Entry 4QZW (X-ray diffraction, 3.00 A resolution); this record covers chains Q and R of the 28 polymer chains in the assembly.

== Chain Q ==
Molecule: Proteasome subunit alpha type-4
Organism: Saccharomyces cerevisiae
Notes: EC 3.4.25.1
UniProt: P40303 (PSA4_YEAST); residues -1 to 252 here correspond to UniProt positions 1-254 (UniProt number = residue number + 2)
Sequence (254 residues; numbered -1 to 252; the number before each row is that of its first residue; numbers below 1 keep their minus sign (Met-1 is residue -1)):
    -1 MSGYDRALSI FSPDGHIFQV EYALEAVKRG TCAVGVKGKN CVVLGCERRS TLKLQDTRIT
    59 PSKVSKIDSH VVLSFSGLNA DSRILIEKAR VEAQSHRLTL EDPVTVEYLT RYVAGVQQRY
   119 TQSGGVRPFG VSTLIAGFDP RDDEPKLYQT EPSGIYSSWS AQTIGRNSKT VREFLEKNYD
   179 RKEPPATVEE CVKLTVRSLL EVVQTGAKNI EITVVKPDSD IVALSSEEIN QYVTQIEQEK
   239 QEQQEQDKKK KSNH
Not modelled in the structure: -1 to 0, 241-252
Swiss-Prot annotation at these positions:
  - modified residue: Thr58 (Phosphothreonine)

== Chain R ==
Molecule: Proteasome subunit alpha type-5
Organism: Saccharomyces cerevisiae
Notes: EC 3.4.25.1
UniProt: P32379 (PSA5_YEAST); residues -7 to 252 here correspond to UniProt positions 1-260 (UniProt number = residue number + 8)
Sequence (260 residues; each row starts with the number of its first residue; numbers below 1 keep their minus sign (Met-7 is residue -7)):
    -7 MFLTRSEYDR GVSTFSPEGR LFQVEYSLEA IKLGSTAIGI ATKEGVVLGV EKRATSPLLE
    53 SDSIEKIVEI DRHIGCAMSG LTADARSMIE HARTAAVTHN LYYDEDINVE SLTQSVCDLA
   113 LRFGEGASGE ERLMSRPFGV ALLIAGHDAD DGYQLFHAEP SGTFYRYNAK AIGSGSEGAQ
   173 AELLNEWHSS LTLKEAELLV LKILKQVMEE KLDENNAQLS CITKQDGFKI YDNEKTAELI
   233 KELKEKEAAE SPEEADVEMS
Not modelled in the structure: -7 to 0, 118-124, 243-252

== Interface between chain Q and chain R ==
Residue-residue contacts (65):
  Asp3(Q) - Glu117(R)
  Arg4(Q) - Asp1(R)  salt bridge
  Arg4(Q) - Glu117(R)
  Ala5(Q) - Val4(R)  hydrophobic
  Ala5(Q) - Glu117(R)  hydrogen bond (backbone-side chain)
  Ala5(Q) - Ser127(R)
  Ser7(Q) - Ser127(R)
  Ser7(Q) - Arg128(R)
  Ile8(Q) - Asp1(R)
  Ile8(Q) - Gln15(R)
  Phe9(Q) - Gln15(R)
  Phe9(Q) - Tyr18(R)  hydrophobic
  Phe9(Q) - Ser19(R)
  Phe9(Q) - Ala22(R)  hydrophobic
  Phe9(Q) - Leu73(R)  hydrophobic
  Phe9(Q) - Arg128(R)
  Phe9(Q) - Pro129(R)
  Phe9(Q) - Gly131(R)
  Ser10(Q) - Tyr18(R)
  Pro11(Q) - Tyr18(R)  hydrophobic
  Pro11(Q) - Glu21(R)
  Asp12(Q) - Glu21(R)
  Gly13(Q) - Tyr18(R)
  Gly13(Q) - Glu21(R)
  Gly13(Q) - Ala22(R)
  His14(Q) - Leu25(R)
  Ile15(Q) - Leu73(R)  hydrophobic
  Ile15(Q) - Arg128(R)
  Lys35(Q) - Glu52(R)  salt bridge
  Gln116(Q) - Ala75(R)
  Gln116(Q) - Asp76(R)
  Gln116(Q) - Arg128(R)
  Thr119(Q) - Arg128(R)  hydrogen bond (backbone-side chain)
  Gln120(Q) - Met126(R)
  Gln120(Q) - Ser127(R)  hydrogen bond (backbone-backbone)
  Gln120(Q) - Arg128(R)
  Gln120(Q) - Phe130(R)
  Ser121(Q) - Ser127(R)
  Gly122(Q) - Ser127(R)
  Ser151(Q) - Ala75(R)
  Gly152(Q) - Ala75(R)
  Ile153(Q) - Thr74(R)
  Ile153(Q) - Ala75(R)
  Ser155(Q) - Leu51(R)
  Ser155(Q) - Ser55(R)
  Ser156(Q) - Leu51(R)
  Ser156(Q) - Glu52(R)  hydrogen bond (backbone-backbone)
  Ser156(Q) - Ser55(R)  hydrogen bond (backbone-side chain)
  Trp157(Q) - Thr47(R)
  Trp157(Q) - Ser48(R)
  Trp157(Q) - Leu50(R)
  Trp157(Q) - Leu51(R)
  Trp157(Q) - Glu52(R)
  Ser158(Q) - Leu50(R)  hydrogen bond (backbone-backbone)
  Ser158(Q) - Glu52(R)  hydrogen bond
  Ala159(Q) - Leu50(R)
  Leu173(Q) - Leu50(R)  hydrophobic
  Glu174(Q) - Ser48(R)  hydrogen bond
  Glu174(Q) - Pro49(R)
  Glu174(Q) - Leu50(R)
  Tyr177(Q) - Leu50(R)  hydrophobic
  Arg179(Q) - Pro49(R)  hydrogen bond (side chain-backbone)
  Arg179(Q) - Leu50(R)
  Arg179(Q) - Leu51(R)  hydrogen bond (side chain-backbone)
  Arg179(Q) - Glu52(R)
Interface residues without a listed pair, chain Q (32 interface residues in all): Tyr154, Arg170
Interface residues without a listed pair, chain R (29 interface residues in all): Ser53, Glu57, Ser79

== Overview ==
The interface between chain Q and chain R involves 32 residues on one side and 29 on the other, with 10
hydrogen bonds and 2 salt bridges. Polar contacts include Arg4(Q)-Asp1(R), Lys35(Q)-Glu52(R) and
Ala5(Q)-Glu117(R).
Here chain Q is Proteasome subunit alpha type-4 and chain R is Proteasome subunit alpha type-5, both from
Saccharomyces cerevisiae. Entry 4QZW (yCP beta5-C52F mutant in complex with the epoxyketone inhibitor ONX
0914) was determined by X-ray diffraction, deposited together with 4QUX, 4QUY, 4QV0, 4QV1, 4QV3, 4QV4 and 42
further entries.
